PDB entry 7BOI | electron microscopy, 2.98 A resolution | chains A and E of the 14 polymer chains in the assembly

== Chain A ==
Molecule: 16S rRNA
From: Escherichia coli K-12
Sequence (1542 nucleotides; row label = number of the first residue in the row):
     1 AAAUUGAAGAGUUUGAUCAUGGCUCAGAUUGAACGCUGGCGGCAGGCCUA
    51 ACACAUGCAAGUCGAACGGUAACAGGAAGAAGCUUGCUUCUUUGCUGACG
   101 AGUGGCGGACGGGUGAGUAAUGUCUGGGAAACUGCCUGAUGGAGGGGGAU
   151 AACUACUGGAAACGGUAGCUAAUACCGCAUAACGUCGCAAGACCAAAGAG
   201 GGGGACCUUCGGGCCUCUUGCCAUCGGAUGUGCCCAGAUGGGAUUAGCUA
   251 GUAGGUGGGGUAACGGCUCACCUAGGCGACGAUCCCUAGCUGGUCUGAGA
   301 GGAUGACCAGCCACACUGGAACUGAGACACGGUCCAGACUCCUACGGGAG
   351 GCAGCAGUGGGGAAUAUUGCACAAUGGGCGCAAGCCUGAUGCAGCCAUGC
   401 CGCGUGUAUGAAGAAGGCCUUCGGGUUGUAAAGUACUUUCAGCGGGGAGG
   451 AAGGGAGUAAAGUUAAUACCUUUGCUCAUUGACGUUACCCGCAGAAGAAG
   501 CACCGGCUAACUCCGUGCCAGCAGCCXCGGUAAUACGGAGGGUGCAAGCG
   551 UUAAUCGGAAUUACUGGGCGUAAAGCGCACGCAGGCGGUUUGUUAAGUCA
   601 GAUGUGAAAUCCCCGGGCUCAACCUGGGAACUGCAUCUGAUACUGGCAAG
   651 CUUGAGUCUCGUAGAGGGGGGUAGAAUUCCAGGUGUAGCGGUGAAAUGCG
   701 UAGAGAUCUGGAGGAAUACCGGUGGCGAAGGCGGCCCCCUGGACGAAGAC
   751 UGACGCUCAGGUGCGAAAGCGUGGGGAGCAAACAGGAUUAGAUACCCUGG
   801 UAGUCCACGCCGUAAACGAUGUCGACUUGGAGGUUGUGCCCUUGAGGCGU
   851 GGCUUCCGGAGCUAACGCGUUAAGUCGACCGCCUGGGGAGUACGGCCGCA
   901 AGGUUAAAACUCAAAUGAAUUGACGGGGGCCCGCACAAGCGGUGGAGCAU
   951 GUGGUUUAAUUCGAUGXAACGCGAAGAACCUUACCUGGUCUUGACAUCCA
  1001 CGGAAGUUUUCAGAGAUGAGAAUGUGCCUUCGGGAACCGUGAGACAGGUG
  1051 CUGCAUGGCUGUCGUCAGCUCGUGUUGUGAAAUGUUGGGUUAAGUCCCGC
  1101 AACGAGCGCAACCCUUAUCCUUUGUUGCCAGCGGUCCGGCCGGGAACUCA
  1151 AAGGAGACUGCCAGUGAUAAACUGGAGGAAGGUGGGGAUGACGUCAAGUC
  1201 AUCAUGGCCCUUACGACCAGGGCUACACACGUGCUACAAUGGCGCAUACA
  1251 AAGAGAAGCGACCUCGCGAGAGCAAGCGGACCUCAUAAAGUGCGUCGUAG
  1301 UCCGGAUUGGAGUCUGCAACUCGACUCCAUGAAGUCGGAAUCGCUAGUAA
  1351 UCGUGGAUCAGAAUGCCACGGUGAAUACGUUCCCGGGCCUUGUACACACC
  1401 GCCCGUXACACCAUGGGAGUGGGUUGCAAAAGAAGUAGGUAGCUUAACCU
  1451 UCGGGAGGGCGCUUACCACUUUGUGAUUCAUGACUGGGGUGAAGUCGUAA
  1501 CAAGGUAACCGUAGGGGAACCUGCGGUUGGAUCACCUCCUUA
Unresolved in the structure: 931-1386, 1535-1542
Modified / non-standard residues: PSU (pseudouridine-5'-monophosphate) at position 516, G7M (N7-methyl-guanosine-5'-monophosphate) at position 527, 2MG (2N-methylguanosine-5'-monophosphate) at position 966, 5MC (5-methylcytidine-5'-monophosphate) at position 967, 2MG (2N-methylguanosine-5'-monophosphate) at position 1207, 4OC (4n,o2'-methylcytidine-5'-monophosphate) at position 1402, 5MC (5-methylcytidine-5'-monophosphate) at position 1407, UR3 (3-methyluridine-5'-monophoshate) at position 1498, 2MG (2N-methylguanosine-5'-monophosphate) at position 1516, MA6 (6N-dimethyladenosine-5'-monophoshate) at position 1518, MA6 (6N-dimethyladenosine-5'-monophoshate) at position 1519
Ion coordination: Mg2+ site 1 near G21 (its only coordinating residue here); Mg2+ site 2: C48, U49, G115; Mg2+ site 3 near A53 (its only coordinating residue here); Mg2+ site 4: A59, C386, U387; Mg2+ site 5 near G100 (its only coordinating residue here); Mg2+ site 6: A109, G331; Mg2+ site 7 near G111 (its only coordinating residue here); Mg2+ site 8: A116, G117, G289; Mg2+ site 9: G145, A197; Mg2+ site 10: A174, C175; Mg2+ site 11: G299, G558; Mg2+ site 12 near C328 (its only coordinating residue here); 27 more Mg2+ sites not listed
From the paper describing this entry:
  - contacts within the chain: A923-U1393, U1393-A1502

== Chain E ==
Protein: 30S ribosomal protein S5
From: Escherichia coli (strain K12)
Reference sequence: P0A7W1 (RS5_ECOLI); residue numbers follow UniProt; this construct covers 1-167
Amino-acid sequence (167 residues; each row starts with the number of its first residue):
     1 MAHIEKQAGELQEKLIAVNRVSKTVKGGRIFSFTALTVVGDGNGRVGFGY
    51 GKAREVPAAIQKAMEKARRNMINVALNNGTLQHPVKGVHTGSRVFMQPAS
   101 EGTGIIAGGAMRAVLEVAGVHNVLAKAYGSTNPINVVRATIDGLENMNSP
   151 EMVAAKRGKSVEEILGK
Unresolved in the structure: 1-9, 166-167
Swiss-Prot annotation at these positions:
  - modified residue: Ala2 (N-acetylalanine)
  - natural variant: Arg20 (R20L: In strain: SPCR9), Val21 (V21E: In strain: SPCR7), Ser22 (S22P: In strain: SPCR13 and SPCR15), Gly104 (G104R: In strain: N-660), Arg112 (R112G: In strain: NEA-314; R112L: In strain: N-421 and D-1023; R112S: In strain: NEA-319), Glu151 (E151S: In strain: B), Glu162 to Lys167 (sequence variant, change not given here; In strain: 0-1)
  - mutagenesis: Arg20 to Arg29 (No effect on mRNA unwinding ability of the ribosome)

== How chain A and chain E interact ==
Residue-residue contacts - 47 pairs, chain A then chain E:
  U5(A) with Ser100(E), sugar contact
  G6(A) with Ala99(E), base contact; Ser100(E), hydrogen bond to the base; Thr103(E), base contact; Leu124(E), base contact
  A7(A) with Phe95(E), base contact; Gln97(E), hydrogen bond to the base; Ala125(E), hydrogen bond to the sugar; Tyr128(E), base contact
  A8(A) with Ile106(E), base contact; Ala107(E), sugar contact; Gly108(E), hydrogen bond to the sugar; Arg112(E), base contact; Ala125(E), sugar contact; Lys126(E), sugar contact
  G9(A) with Gly108(E), sugar contact; Met111(E), phosphate contact; Lys126(E), salt bridge to the phosphate; Ala127(E), hydrogen bond to the phosphate
  A10(A) with Thr131(E), hydrogen bond to the phosphate
  G15(A) with Ser22(E), hydrogen bond to the sugar; Thr24(E), sugar contact; Arg29(E), hydrogen bond to the sugar
  A16(A) with Val21(E), sugar contact; Ser22(E), hydrogen bond to the sugar
  U17(A) with Asn19(E), hydrogen bond to the phosphate; Val21(E), sugar contact
  C18(A) with Asn132(E), hydrogen bond to the phosphate; Asn135(E), hydrogen bond to the phosphate
  A19(A) with Ser130(E), hydrogen bond to the phosphate; Asn132(E), hydrogen bond to the phosphate; Asn135(E), hydrogen bond to the phosphate
  A559(A) with Lys126(E), salt bridge to the phosphate
  A560(A) with Tyr128(E), stacking on the base
  G566(A) with Lys86(E), salt bridge to the phosphate
  A864(A) with Thr90(E), phosphate contact
  U921(A) with Lys23(E), sugar contact; Thr24(E), hydrogen bond to the sugar
  G922(A) with Thr24(E), sugar contact; Val25(E), sugar contact; Lys26(E), sugar contact
  A923(A) with Lys26(E), phosphate contact
  A1396(A) with Thr24(E), base contact; Arg29(E), hydrogen bond to the phosphate
  C1397(A) with Arg29(E), salt bridge to the phosphate
  A1398(A) with Val25(E), hydrogen bond to the base; Lys26(E), hydrogen bond to the base
Also at the interface, not in a pair above, chain A (25 interface residues in all): U20, G558, G567, G568
Also at the interface, not in a pair above, chain E (33 interface residues in all): Arg20, Gly91, Arg93, Gly129

== Overview ==
Chain A and chain E form an interface of 25 and 33 residues respectively, with 19 hydrogen bonds, 4 salt
bridges and 1 aromatic stacking contact. Polar pairs include G6(A)-Ser100(E), A7(A)-Gln97(E) and
A1398(A)-Val25(E). From UniProt: 10 mutagenesis sites on chain E. The paper reports contacts within the chain
involving A923(A), U1393(A) and A1502(A).
Chain A is 16S rRNA (Escherichia coli K-12) and chain E is 30S ribosomal protein S5 (Escherichia coli (strain
K12)); the structure, Bacterial 30S ribosomal subunit assembly complex state F (multibody refinement for body
domain of 30S ribosome), was determined by electron microscopy together with 7AF3, 7AF5, 7AF8, 7AFA, 7AFD,
7AFH and 17 further entries from the same study.
